PDB entry 3OYJ | X-ray diffraction, 2.68 A resolution | chains A and C of the 4 polymer chains in the assembly

[Chain A]
Protein: PFV integrase
Source organism: Human spumaretrovirus
Notes: fragment: to 1143
UniProt: P14350 (POL_FOAMV); residues 1-392 here correspond to UniProt positions 752-1143 (UniProt number = residue number + 751)
Amino-acid sequence (395 residues; numbered -2 to 392; the number before each row is that of its first residue; numbers below 1 keep their minus sign (Gly-2 is residue -2)):
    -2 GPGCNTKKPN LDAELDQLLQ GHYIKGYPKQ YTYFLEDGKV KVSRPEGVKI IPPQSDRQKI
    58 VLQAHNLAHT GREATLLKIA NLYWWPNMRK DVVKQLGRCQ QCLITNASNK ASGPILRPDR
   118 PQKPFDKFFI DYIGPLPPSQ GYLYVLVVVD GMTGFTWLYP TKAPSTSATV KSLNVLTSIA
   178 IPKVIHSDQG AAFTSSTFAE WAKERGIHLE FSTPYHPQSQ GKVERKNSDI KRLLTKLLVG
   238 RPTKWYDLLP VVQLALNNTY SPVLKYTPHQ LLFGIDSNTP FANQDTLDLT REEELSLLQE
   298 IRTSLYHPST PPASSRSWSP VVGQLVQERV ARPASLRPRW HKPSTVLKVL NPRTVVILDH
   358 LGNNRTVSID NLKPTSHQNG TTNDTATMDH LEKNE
Unresolved in the structure: -2 to 7, 376-392
Differences from the reference sequence: expression tag (-2 to 0); engineered mutation Gln217 (Gly968 in P14350); variant Gly218 (Ser969 in P14350)
Metal / ion sites: Zn2+: His62, His66, Cys96, Cys99; Mg2+ site 1: Asp128, Asp185 (together with magnesium); Mg2+ site 2: Asp128, Glu221 (together with magnesium)
Residues lining bound ligands: magnesium (ZZX; (6S)-2-(3-chloro-4-fluorobenzyl)-8-ethyl-10-hydroxy-N,6-dimethyl-1,9-dioxo-1,2,6,7,8,9-hexahydropyrazino[1',2':1,5]pyrrolo[2,3-d]pyridazine-4-carboxamide): Asp128, Tyr129, Asp185, Gln186, Gly187, Tyr212, Pro214, Gln215, Glu221
UniProt features mapped onto this chain:
  - binding site (Mg(2+)): Asp123, Asp185
Reported in the primary citation:
  - conformationally variable residues: Gln217
  - mutagenesis - N224H (Kd 25 nM): unchanged binding to magnesium
  - mutagenesis - N224H: decreased catalytic activity

[Chain C]
Molecule: 19-nt DNA strand
Sequence (19 nucleotides; row label = number of the first residue in the row):
     1 ATTGTCATGG AATTTCGCA

[How chain A and chain C interact]
Residue-residue contacts - 41 pairs, chain A then chain C:
  Ile112(A) - DG4(C)  phosphate contact
  Ile112(A) - DT5(C)  base contact
  Leu113(A) - DT3(C)  base contact
  Leu113(A) - DG4(C)  hydrogen bond to the phosphate
  Arg114(A) - DG4(C)  sugar contact
  Arg114(A) - DT5(C)  salt bridge to the phosphate
  Pro115(A) - DT3(C)  base contact
  Pro115(A) - DT5(C)  phosphate contact
  Lys124(A) - DT3(C)  base contact
  His183(A) - DT3(C)  phosphate contact
  Glu207(A) - DT2(C)  phosphate contact
  Glu207(A) - DT3(C)  base contact
  Phe208(A) - DT2(C)  sugar contact
  Ser209(A) - DT3(C)  phosphate contact
  Thr210(A) - DT2(C)  phosphate contact
  Thr210(A) - DT3(C)  hydrogen bond to the phosphate
  His213(A) - DG4(C)  phosphate contact
  Gln215(A) - DG4(C)  sugar contact
  Ser216(A) - DT3(C)  hydrogen bond to the phosphate
  Gly218(A) - DG4(C)  hydrogen bond to the base
  Gly218(A) - DT5(C)  sugar contact
  Lys219(A) - DT5(C)  sugar contact
  Lys219(A) - DC6(C)  salt bridge to the phosphate
  Arg222(A) - DG4(C)  base contact
  Arg222(A) - DT5(C)  base contact
  Arg222(A) - DC6(C)  hydrogen bond to the base
  Arg222(A) - DA7(C)  hydrogen bond to the sugar
  Asp226(A) - DA7(C)  sugar contact
  Arg229(A) - DA7(C)  hydrogen bond to the phosphate
  Arg229(A) - DT8(C)  salt bridge to the phosphate
  Ser258(A) - DA7(C)  hydrogen bond to the phosphate
  Pro259(A) - DA7(C)  phosphate contact
  Pro259(A) - DT8(C)  base contact
  Lys345(A) - DA1(C)  base contact
  Leu347(A) - DA1(C)  base contact
  Leu347(A) - DT2(C)  sugar contact
  Asn348(A) - DT2(C)  hydrogen bond to the base
  Asn348(A) - DT3(C)  sugar contact
  Arg350(A) - DG4(C)  salt bridge to the phosphate
  Thr351(A) - DT3(C)  sugar contact
  Thr363(A) - DA1(C)  base contact
Interface residues without a listed pair, chain A (30 interface residues in all): Arg117, Glu221, Lys233, Val353

[Overview]
30 residues of chain A face 8 of chain C across their interface; the contacts include 9 hydrogen bonds and 4
salt bridges. Polar pairs include Gly218(A)-DG4(C), Arg222(A)-DC6(C) and Asn348(A)-DT2(C). Bound to chain A:
magnesium. The paper reports that N224H of chain A reduces catalytic activity; conformational variability at
Gln217(A).
Chain A is PFV integrase (Human spumaretrovirus) and chain C is a 19-nt DNA strand; the structure, Crystal
structure of the PFV S217Q mutant intasome in complex with magnesium and the INSTI MK2048, was determined by
X-ray diffraction together with 3OYA, 3OYB, 3OYC, 3OYD, 3OYE, 3OYF and 4 further entries from the same study.
